PDB entry 4YFN | X-ray diffraction, 3.82 A resolution | chains C and D of the 6 polymer chains in the assembly

[Chain C]
Name: DNA-directed RNA polymerase subunit beta
From: Escherichia coli O139:H28 (strain E24377A / ETEC)
Notes: EC 2.7.7.6
UniProtKB: A7ZUK1 (RPOB_ECO24); numbering as in UniProt (aligned over 1-1342)
Amino-acid sequence (1342 residues; row label = number of the first residue in the row):
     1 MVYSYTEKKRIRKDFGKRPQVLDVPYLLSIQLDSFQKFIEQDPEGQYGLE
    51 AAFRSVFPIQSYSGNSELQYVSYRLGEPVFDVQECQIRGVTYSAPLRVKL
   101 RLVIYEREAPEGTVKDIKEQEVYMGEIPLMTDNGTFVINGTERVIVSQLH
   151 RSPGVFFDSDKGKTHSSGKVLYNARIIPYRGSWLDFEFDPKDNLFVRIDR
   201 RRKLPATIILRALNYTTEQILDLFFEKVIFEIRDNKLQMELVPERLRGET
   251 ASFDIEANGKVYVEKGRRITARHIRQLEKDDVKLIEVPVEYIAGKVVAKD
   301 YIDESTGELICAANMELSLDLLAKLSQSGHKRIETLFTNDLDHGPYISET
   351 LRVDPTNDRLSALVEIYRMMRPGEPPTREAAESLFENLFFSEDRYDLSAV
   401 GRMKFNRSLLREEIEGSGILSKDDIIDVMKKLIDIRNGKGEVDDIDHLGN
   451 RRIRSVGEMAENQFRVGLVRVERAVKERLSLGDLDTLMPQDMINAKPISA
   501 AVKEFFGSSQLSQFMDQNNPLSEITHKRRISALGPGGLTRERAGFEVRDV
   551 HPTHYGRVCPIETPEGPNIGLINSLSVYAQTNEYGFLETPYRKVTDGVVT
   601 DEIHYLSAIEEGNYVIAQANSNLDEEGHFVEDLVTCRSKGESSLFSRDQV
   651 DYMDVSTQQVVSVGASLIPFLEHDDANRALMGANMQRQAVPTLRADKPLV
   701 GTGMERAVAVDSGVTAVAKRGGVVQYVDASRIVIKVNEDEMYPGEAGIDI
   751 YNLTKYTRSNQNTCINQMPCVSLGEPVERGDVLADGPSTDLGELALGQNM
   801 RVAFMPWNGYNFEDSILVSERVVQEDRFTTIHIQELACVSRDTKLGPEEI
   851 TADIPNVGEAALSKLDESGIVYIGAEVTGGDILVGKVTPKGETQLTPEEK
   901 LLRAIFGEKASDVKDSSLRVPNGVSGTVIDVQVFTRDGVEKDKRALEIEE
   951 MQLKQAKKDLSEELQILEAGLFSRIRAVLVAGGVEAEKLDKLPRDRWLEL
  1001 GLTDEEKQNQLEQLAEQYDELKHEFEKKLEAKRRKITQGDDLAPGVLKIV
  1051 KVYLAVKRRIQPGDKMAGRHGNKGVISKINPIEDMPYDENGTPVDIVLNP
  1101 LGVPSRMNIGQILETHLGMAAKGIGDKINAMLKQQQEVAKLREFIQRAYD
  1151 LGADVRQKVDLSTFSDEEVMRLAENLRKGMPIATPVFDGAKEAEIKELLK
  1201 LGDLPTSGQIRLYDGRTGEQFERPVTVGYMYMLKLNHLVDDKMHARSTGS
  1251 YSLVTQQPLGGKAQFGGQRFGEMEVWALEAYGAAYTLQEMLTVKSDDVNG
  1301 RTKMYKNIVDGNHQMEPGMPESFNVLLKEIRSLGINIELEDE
Unresolved in the structure: 1-2
Ligand contacts: 4C2 (N-[3,4-dioxo-2-(4-{[4-(trifluoromethyl)benzyl]amino}piperidin-1-yl)cyclobut-1-en-1-yl]-3,5-dimethyl-1,2-oxazole-4-sulfonamide): Phe-1270, Gly-1271, Glu-1272, Val-1275, Leu-1291, Phe-1323, Leu-1326, Ile-1330, Ile-1337
Swiss-Prot annotation at these positions:
  - modified residue (N6-acetyllysine): Lys-1022, Lys-1200
From the paper describing this entry:
  - binding site for 4C2: Leu-1326

[Chain D]
Name: DNA-directed RNA polymerase subunit beta'
From: Escherichia coli O139:H28 (strain E24377A / ETEC)
Notes: EC 2.7.7.6
UniProtKB: A7ZUK2 (RPOC_ECO24); numbering as in UniProt (aligned over 1-1407)
Amino-acid sequence (1407 residues; row label = number of the first residue in the row):
     1 MKDLLKFLKAQTKTEEFDAIKIALASPDMIRSWSFGEVKKPETINYRTFK
    51 PERDGLFCARIFGPVKDYECLCGKYKRLKHRGVICEKCGVEVTQTKVRRE
   101 RMGHIELASPTAHIWFLKSLPSRIGLLLDMPLRDIERVLYFESYVVIEGG
   151 MTNLERQQILTEEQYLDALEEFGDEFDAKMGAEAIQALLKSMDLEQECEQ
   201 LREELNETNSETKRKKLTKRIKLLEAFVQSGNKPEWMILTVLPVLPPDLR
   251 PLVPLDGGRFATSDLNDLYRRVINRNNRLKRLLDLAAPDIIVRNEKRMLQ
   301 EAVDALLDNGRRGRAITGSNKRPLKSLADMIKGKQGRFRQNLLGKRVDYS
   351 GRSVITVGPYLRLHQCGLPKKMALELFKPFIYGKLELRGLATTIKAAKKM
   401 VEREEAVVWDILDEVIREHPVLLNRAPTLHRLGIQAFEPVLIEGKAIQLH
   451 PLVCAAYNADFDGDQMAVHVPLTLEAQLEARALMMSTNNILSPANGEPII
   501 VPSQDVVLGLYYMTRDCVNAKGEGMVLTGPKEAERLYRSGLASLHARVKV
   551 RITEYEKDANGELVAKTSLKDTTVGRAILWMIVPKGLPYSIVNQALGKKA
   601 ISKMLNTCYRILGLKPTVIFADQIMYTGFAYAARSGASVGIDDMVIPEKK
   651 HEIISEAEAEVAEIQEQFQSGLVTAGERYNKVIDIWAAANDRVSKAMMDN
   701 LQTETVINRDGQEEKQVSFNSIYMMADSGARGSAAQIRQLAGMRGLMAKP
   751 DGSIIETPITANFREGLNVLQYFISTHGARKGLADTALKTANSGYLTRRL
   801 VDVAQDLVVTEDDCGTHEGIMMTPVIEGGDVKEPLRDRVLGRVTAEDVLK
   851 PGTADILVPRNTLLHEQWCDLLEENSVDAVKVRSVVSCDTDFGVCAHCYG
   901 RDLARGHIINKGEAIGVIAAQSIGEPGTQLTMRTFHIGGAASRAAAESSI
   951 QVKNKGSIKLSNVKSVVNSSGKLVITSRNTELKLIDEFGRTKESYKVPYG
  1001 AVLAKGDGEQVAGGETVANWDPHTMPVITEVSGFVRFTDMIDGQTITRQT
  1051 DELTGLSSLVVLDSAERTAGGKDLRPALKIVDAQGNDVLIPGTDMPAQYF
  1101 LPGKAIVQLEDGVQISSGDTLARIPQESGGTKDITGGLPRVADLFEARRP
  1151 KEPAILAEISGIVSFGKETKGKRRLVITPVDGSDPYEEMIPKWRQLNVFE
  1201 GERVERGDVISDGPEAPHDILRLRGVHAVTRYIVNEVQDVYRLQGVKIND
  1251 KHIEVIVRQMLRKATIVNAGSSDFLEGEQVEYSRVKIANRELEANGKVGA
  1301 TYSRDLLGITKASLATESFISAASFQETTRVLTEAAVAGKRDELRGLKEN
  1351 VIVGRLIPAGTGYAYHQDRMRRRAAGEAPAAPQVTAEDASASLAELLNAG
  1401 LGGSDNE
Unresolved in the structure: 1-7, 336-338, 932-1134, 1377-1407
Bound ions: Zn2+ site 1: Cys-70, Cys-72, Cys-85, Cys-88; Mg2+: Asp-460, Asp-462, Asp-464; Zn2+ site 2: Cys-814, Cys-888, Cys-895, Cys-898
Ligand contacts: 4C2 (N-[3,4-dioxo-2-(4-{[4-(trifluoromethyl)benzyl]amino}piperidin-1-yl)cyclobut-1-en-1-yl]-3,5-dimethyl-1,2-oxazole-4-sulfonamide): Ile-331, Lys-332, Gly-344, Lys-345, Phe-1319, Ile-1320, Ala-1323, Ser-1324, Thr-1328, Lys-1348, Val-1351, Ile-1352
Swiss-Prot annotation at these positions:
  - binding site (Zn(2+)): Cys-70, Cys-72, Cys-85, Cys-88, Cys-814, Cys-888, Cys-895, Cys-898
  - binding site (Mg(2+)): Asp-460, Asp-462, Asp-464
  - modified residue: Lys-972 (N6-acetyllysine)
From the paper describing this entry:
  - binding site for 4C2: Ala-1323, Leu-1332, Lys-1348
  - conformationally variable residues (loop rearrangement): Phe-338 to Gln-340

[How chain C and chain D interact]
Contacting residue pairs (310):
  Phe-545(C) / Lys-781(D)
  Phe-545(C) / Ala-784(D)  hydrophobic
  Arg-548(C) / Arg-780(D)  hydrogen bond (backbone-side chain)
  Asp-549(C) / Pro-750(D)
  Asp-549(C) / His-777(D)  salt bridge
  Asp-549(C) / Arg-780(D)
  Val-550(C) / Thr-776(D)
  Val-550(C) / His-777(D)
  Val-550(C) / Arg-780(D)
  Tyr-555(C) / Val-769(D)
  Tyr-555(C) / Phe-773(D)
  Cys-559(C) / Arg-780(D)
  Pro-560(C) / Phe-773(D)  hydrophobic
  Pro-560(C) / Thr-776(D)
  Pro-560(C) / Arg-780(D)  hydrogen bond (backbone-side chain)
  Gly-570(C) / Arg-780(D)
  Asn-573(C) / Arg-780(D)  hydrogen bond
  Gln-618(C) / Val-769(D)
  Gln-618(C) / Leu-770(D)
  Asn-620(C) / Asn-768(D)
  Glu-641(C) / Lys-749(D)  salt bridge
  Val-660(C) / Phe-773(D)  hydrophobic
  Glu-672(C) / Leu-767(D)
  His-673(C) / Phe-763(D)  hydrogen bond (side chain-backbone)
  His-673(C) / Arg-764(D)
  His-673(C) / Glu-765(D)  hydrogen bond (side chain-backbone)
  His-673(C) / Gly-766(D)
  Asp-674(C) / Phe-763(D)
  Asp-674(C) / Tyr-772(D)  hydrogen bond (backbone-side chain)
  Asp-675(C) / Arg-744(D)  salt bridge
  Asp-675(C) / Phe-763(D)
  Asp-675(C) / Tyr-772(D)
  Ala-676(C) / Tyr-772(D)  hydrogen bond (backbone-side chain)
  Ala-676(C) / Ser-775(D)
  Ala-676(C) / Ala-779(D)  hydrophobic
  Asn-677(C) / Ala-779(D)
  Asn-677(C) / Leu-783(D)
  Ala-679(C) / Tyr-772(D)
  Phe-804(C) / Ala-637(D)
  Phe-804(C) / Ser-638(D)  hydrogen bond (backbone-side chain)
  Met-805(C) / Ala-633(D)
  Met-805(C) / Ala-637(D)
  Pro-806(C) / Asp-505(D)
  Pro-806(C) / Ala-632(D)
  Pro-806(C) / Ala-633(D)
  Pro-806(C) / Ala-637(D)
  Asn-808(C) / Pro-359(D)
  Asn-808(C) / Phe-629(D)
  Asn-808(C) / Ala-630(D)
  Asn-808(C) / Ala-633(D)
  Gly-809(C) / Val-357(D)
  Gly-809(C) / Pro-359(D)
  Gly-809(C) / Phe-629(D)
  Tyr-810(C) / Pro-359(D)
  Asn-811(C) / Asp-505(D)
  Phe-812(C) / Val-357(D)  hydrophobic
  Phe-812(C) / Pro-451(D)
  Phe-812(C) / Ser-503(D)
  Phe-812(C) / Gln-504(D)  hydrogen bond (backbone-side chain)
  Phe-812(C) / Asp-505(D)
  Phe-812(C) / Phe-629(D)  hydrophobic
  Glu-813(C) / Asp-460(D)
  Glu-813(C) / Phe-461(D)
  Glu-813(C) / Gln-504(D)
  Asp-814(C) / Asp-460(D)
  Ser-815(C) / Val-357(D)
  Ser-815(C) / Phe-461(D)
  Arg-841(C) / Asp-256(D)
  Arg-841(C) / Gly-257(D)
  Lys-844(C) / Phe-49(D)
  Glu-892(C) / Lys-66(D)
  Thr-893(C) / Lys-66(D)
  Gln-894(C) / Lys-66(D)
  Pro-1044(C) / Gly-257(D)
  Gln-1061(C) / Lys-445(D)
  Pro-1062(C) / Ala-446(D)
  Gly-1063(C) / Val-354(D)
  Lys-1065(C) / Asp-462(D)
  Lys-1073(C) / Asp-462(D)  salt bridge
  Gly-1074(C) / Phe-461(D)
  Val-1075(C) / Phe-461(D)  hydrogen bond (backbone-backbone)
  Val-1075(C) / Gly-463(D)
  Ile-1076(C) / Thr-356(D)
  Ser-1077(C) / Thr-356(D)
  Ser-1077(C) / Val-357(D)
  Asn-1099(C) / Gln-504(D)
  Asn-1099(C) / Asp-505(D)
  Pro-1100(C) / Ala-637(D)
  Pro-1100(C) / Val-639(D)  hydrophobic
  Pro-1100(C) / Met-725(D)
  Leu-1101(C) / Asp-505(D)
  Leu-1101(C) / Met-725(D)  hydrophobic
  Leu-1101(C) / Ala-730(D)  hydrophobic
  Leu-1101(C) / Arg-731(D)  hydrogen bond (backbone-side chain)
  Val-1103(C) / Val-639(D)  hydrophobic
  Pro-1104(C) / Met-725(D)  hydrophobic
  Pro-1104(C) / Gln-736(D)
  Ser-1105(C) / Arg-731(D)  hydrogen bond
  Ser-1105(C) / Gln-736(D)
  Arg-1106(C) / Arg-731(D)
  Met-1107(C) / Gln-736(D)
  Ile-1109(C) / Phe-763(D)
  Ile-1112(C) / Val-639(D)
  His-1116(C) / Gly-640(D)
  His-1116(C) / Ile-641(D)
  Phe-1187(C) / Leu-767(D)
  Glu-1192(C) / Ile-641(D)
  Glu-1192(C) / Arg-764(D)  salt bridge
  Lys-1196(C) / Asp-642(D)  salt bridge
  Ser-1207(C) / Asp-642(D)
  Gln-1209(C) / Asp-643(D)
  Glu-1219(C) / Arg-538(D)  salt bridge
  Glu-1219(C) / Arg-634(D)  salt bridge
  Phe-1221(C) / Ala-633(D)
  Phe-1221(C) / Arg-634(D)
  Glu-1222(C) / Tyr-512(D)  hydrogen bond
  Glu-1222(C) / Tyr-537(D)  hydrogen bond
  Glu-1222(C) / Arg-634(D)  salt bridge
  Glu-1222(C) / Ser-635(D)
  Glu-1222(C) / Gly-636(D)
  Arg-1223(C) / Ser-635(D)
  Arg-1223(C) / Gly-636(D)
  Arg-1223(C) / Ser-638(D)
  Arg-1223(C) / Phe-719(D)  hydrogen bond (side chain-backbone)
  Arg-1223(C) / Asn-720(D)
  Arg-1223(C) / Ser-721(D)  hydrogen bond
  Arg-1223(C) / Met-724(D)
  Val-1225(C) / Gly-636(D)
  Val-1225(C) / Ser-638(D)
  Thr-1226(C) / Ser-638(D)  hydrogen bond (backbone-side chain)
  Thr-1226(C) / Val-639(D)  hydrogen bond (side chain-backbone)
  Thr-1226(C) / Gly-640(D)  hydrogen bond (side chain-backbone)
  Val-1239(C) / Lys-445(D)
  Asp-1240(C) / Lys-445(D)  salt bridge
  Lys-1242(C) / Arg-352(D)
  Lys-1242(C) / Val-354(D)
  Met-1243(C) / Arg-352(D)
  Met-1243(C) / Ser-353(D)
  Met-1243(C) / Met-372(D)  hydrophobic
  Met-1243(C) / Lys-445(D)
  His-1244(C) / Gly-351(D)
  His-1244(C) / Arg-352(D)  hydrogen bond (backbone-backbone)
  His-1244(C) / Met-372(D)
  Ala-1245(C) / Ser-350(D)
  Ala-1245(C) / Gly-351(D)
  Ala-1245(C) / Glu-375(D)
  Arg-1246(C) / Asp-348(D)  salt bridge
  Arg-1246(C) / Tyr-349(D)  hydrogen bond (backbone-backbone)
  Arg-1246(C) / Ser-350(D)  hydrogen bond (backbone-backbone)
  Ser-1247(C) / Asp-348(D)
  Ser-1247(C) / Tyr-349(D)  hydrogen bond (backbone-backbone)
  Ser-1247(C) / Glu-375(D)  hydrogen bond
  Ser-1247(C) / Leu-376(D)
  Ser-1247(C) / Lys-378(D)
  Thr-1248(C) / Asp-348(D)
  Thr-1248(C) / Tyr-349(D)
  Tyr-1251(C) / Asp-348(D)  hydrogen bond
  Leu-1253(C) / Arg-99(D)  hydrogen bond (backbone-side chain)
  Leu-1253(C) / Pro-251(D)  hydrophobic
  Val-1254(C) / Arg-99(D)  hydrogen bond (backbone-side chain)
  Gln-1256(C) / Arg-99(D)
  Gln-1257(C) / Lys-345(D)
  Gln-1257(C) / Arg-346(D)  hydrogen bond (side chain-backbone)
  Pro-1258(C) / Arg-346(D)
  Pro-1258(C) / Asp-348(D)
  Gln-1264(C) / Glu-375(D)
  Gly-1267(C) / Arg-346(D)  hydrogen bond (backbone-side chain)
  Gly-1267(C) / Val-347(D)
  Gly-1267(C) / Ser-350(D)
  Gln-1268(C) / Arg-346(D)
  Gln-1268(C) / Val-347(D)  hydrogen bond (backbone-backbone)
  Gln-1268(C) / Ser-350(D)  hydrogen bond (backbone-side chain)
  Gln-1268(C) / Gly-351(D)
  Gln-1268(C) / Arg-352(D)
  Gln-1268(C) / Ala-467(D)
  Arg-1269(C) / Leu-343(D)
  Arg-1269(C) / Gly-344(D)
  Arg-1269(C) / Lys-345(D)
  Arg-1269(C) / Arg-346(D)
  Phe-1270(C) / Gly-344(D)
  Phe-1270(C) / Lys-345(D)  hydrogen bond (backbone-backbone)
  Phe-1270(C) / Val-347(D)  hydrophobic
  Gly-1271(C) / Leu-343(D)
  Gly-1271(C) / Gly-344(D)
  Glu-1272(C) / Leu-342(D)
  Glu-1272(C) / Lys-1348(D)  salt bridge
  Met-1273(C) / Leu-342(D)  hydrophobic
  Met-1273(C) / Thr-428(D)
  Glu-1274(C) / Thr-428(D)  hydrogen bond
  Glu-1274(C) / Ile-434(D)
  Trp-1276(C) / Arg-798(D)
  Trp-1276(C) / Val-801(D)  hydrophobic
  Trp-1276(C) / Val-917(D)
  Trp-1276(C) / Gln-921(D)  hydrogen bond (backbone-side chain)
  Ala-1277(C) / Arg-431(D)
  Ala-1277(C) / Ile-434(D)  hydrophobic
  Ala-1277(C) / Gln-921(D)
  Leu-1278(C) / Met-484(D)  hydrophobic
  Glu-1279(C) / Val-917(D)
  Glu-1279(C) / Leu-1347(D)
  Glu-1279(C) / Ile-1357(D)
  Ala-1280(C) / Arg-431(D)  hydrogen bond (backbone-side chain)
  Ala-1280(C) / Ile-918(D)  hydrophobic
  Ala-1280(C) / Gln-921(D)
  Tyr-1281(C) / Arg-431(D)  hydrogen bond (side chain-backbone)
  Tyr-1281(C) / Leu-432(D)
  Tyr-1281(C) / Ile-434(D)  hydrogen bond (side chain-backbone)
  Tyr-1281(C) / Gln-435(D)
  Tyr-1281(C) / Leu-483(D)
  Tyr-1281(C) / Met-484(D)  hydrophobic
  Tyr-1281(C) / Asn-489(D)  hydrogen bond
  Gly-1282(C) / Glu-479(D)
  Gly-1282(C) / Leu-483(D)
  Gly-1282(C) / Thr-1361(D)  hydrogen bond (backbone-side chain)
  Ala-1283(C) / Glu-479(D)
  Ala-1284(C) / Glu-479(D)  hydrogen bond (backbone-side chain)
  Ala-1284(C) / Leu-1356(D)
  Ala-1284(C) / Gly-1362(D)
  Tyr-1285(C) / Glu-475(D)
  Tyr-1285(C) / Glu-479(D)  hydrogen bond (backbone-side chain)
  Tyr-1285(C) / Leu-1356(D)
  Tyr-1285(C) / Thr-1361(D)
  Thr-1286(C) / Ala-476(D)
  Thr-1286(C) / Glu-479(D)  hydrogen bond (backbone-side chain)
  Leu-1287(C) / Val-1351(D)  hydrophobic
  Gln-1288(C) / Gly-1354(D)
  Gln-1288(C) / Arg-1355(D)
  Gln-1288(C) / Leu-1356(D)
  Glu-1289(C) / Val-470(D)
  Glu-1289(C) / Pro-471(D)
  Glu-1289(C) / Leu-472(D)  hydrogen bond (side chain-backbone)
  Glu-1289(C) / Thr-473(D)  hydrogen bond (side chain-backbone)
  Glu-1289(C) / Ala-476(D)
  Met-1290(C) / Val-347(D)
  Met-1290(C) / His-469(D)
  Leu-1291(C) / Val-1351(D)
  Lys-1294(C) / Val-347(D)
  Lys-1294(C) / Asp-348(D)  hydrogen bond (backbone-backbone)
  Lys-1294(C) / Tyr-349(D)
  Lys-1294(C) / Val-470(D)  hydrogen bond (side chain-backbone)
  Lys-1294(C) / Leu-472(D)
  Ser-1295(C) / Arg-346(D)  hydrogen bond (side chain-backbone)
  Val-1298(C) / Lys-96(D)
  Met-1304(C) / Leu-472(D)  hydrophobic
  Tyr-1305(C) / Tyr-349(D)
  Tyr-1305(C) / Pro-379(D)  hydrophobic
  Tyr-1305(C) / Tyr-382(D)
  Ile-1308(C) / Pro-379(D)
  Ile-1308(C) / Phe-380(D)  hydrophobic
  Val-1309(C) / Pro-379(D)
  Val-1309(C) / Gly-383(D)
  His-1313(C) / Phe-380(D)
  His-1313(C) / Leu-472(D)
  His-1313(C) / Thr-473(D)  hydrogen bond (backbone-side chain)
  His-1313(C) / Leu-474(D)  hydrogen bond (backbone-backbone)
  His-1313(C) / Gln-477(D)
  Gln-1314(C) / Thr-473(D)
  Met-1315(C) / Thr-473(D)
  Pro-1320(C) / Val-1353(D)
  Glu-1321(C) / Arg-99(D)  salt bridge
  Phe-1323(C) / Ile-1352(D)
  Phe-1323(C) / Val-1353(D)  hydrophobic
  Lys-1328(C) / Glu-100(D)
  Lys-1328(C) / Leu-245(D)
  Glu-1329(C) / Leu-327(D)
  Glu-1329(C) / Met-330(D)
  Ile-1330(C) / Ile-331(D)  hydrophobic
  Ile-1330(C) / Leu-1332(D)  hydrophobic
  Arg-1331(C) / Trp-33(D)
  Arg-1331(C) / Met-102(D)
  Arg-1331(C) / Pro-243(D)
  Ser-1332(C) / Met-102(D)
  Ser-1332(C) / Pro-243(D)
  Ser-1332(C) / Leu-245(D)
  Ser-1332(C) / Leu-327(D)
  Leu-1333(C) / Trp-115(D)  hydrophobic
  Leu-1333(C) / Pro-243(D)
  Leu-1333(C) / Leu-307(D)  hydrophobic
  Leu-1333(C) / Ile-331(D)  hydrophobic
  Gly-1334(C) / Leu-24(D)
  Gly-1334(C) / Ala-25(D)  hydrogen bond (backbone-backbone)
  Gly-1334(C) / His-113(D)
  Ile-1335(C) / Ile-22(D)  hydrophobic
  Ile-1335(C) / Ala-23(D)
  Ile-1335(C) / Trp-33(D)
  Ile-1335(C) / Phe-116(D)  hydrophobic
  Asn-1336(C) / Lys-21(D)
  Asn-1336(C) / Ile-22(D)
  Asn-1336(C) / Ala-23(D)  hydrogen bond (backbone-backbone)
  Asn-1336(C) / Ala-25(D)
  Asn-1336(C) / Met-29(D)
  Asn-1336(C) / Trp-33(D)
  Ile-1337(C) / Ile-20(D)  hydrophobic
  Ile-1337(C) / Lys-21(D)
  Glu-1338(C) / Ile-20(D)
  Glu-1338(C) / Lys-21(D)  salt bridge
  Leu-1339(C) / Phe-17(D)  hydrophobic
  Glu-1340(C) / Phe-17(D)
  Glu-1340(C) / Asp-18(D)  hydrogen bond (backbone-backbone)
  Glu-1340(C) / Ala-19(D)  hydrogen bond (backbone-backbone)
  Glu-1340(C) / Lys-21(D)
  Glu-1340(C) / Arg-1341(D)  salt bridge
  Asp-1341(C) / Phe-17(D)
  Asp-1341(C) / Asp-18(D)
  Asp-1341(C) / Arg-1341(D)  salt bridge
  Glu-1342(C) / Glu-15(D)
  Glu-1342(C) / Glu-16(D)
  Glu-1342(C) / Phe-17(D)
  Glu-1342(C) / Asp-18(D)
  Glu-1342(C) / Arg-1369(D)
Interface residues without a listed pair, chain C (159 interface residues in all): His-551, His-554, Ile-561, Thr-563, Ile-569, Arg-637, Thr-657, Leu-671, Leu-680, Pro-897, Leu-1113, Thr-1206, Thr-1217, Pro-1224, Gly-1249, Thr-1292, Val-1293, Asp-1296, Asn-1299, Gly-1318, Met-1319, Val-1325, Leu-1326
Interface residues without a listed pair, chain D (175 interface residues in all): Glu-69, Arg-77, Leu-249, Val-253, Ile-355, Tyr-360, Lys-371, Leu-422, Asn-424, Ala-426, Pro-427, Gly-444, Cys-454, Ala-459, Gln-465, Met-644, Gln-739, Leu-740, Gln-805, Glu-913, Ala-914, Phe-1319, Ala-1336, Ala-1359, Gly-1360, Arg-1373

[Overview]
159 residues of chain C and 175 residues of chain D are in contact; the contacts include 53 hydrogen bonds and
16 salt bridges. Among the polar pairs are Asp-549(C)/His-777(D), Glu-641(C)/Lys-749(D) and
Asp-675(C)/Arg-744(D). From the paper: a binding site for 4C2 at Leu-1326(C) and Ala-1323(D) among others;
conformational variability at Phe-338(D).
Here chain C is DNA-directed RNA polymerase subunit beta and chain D is DNA-directed RNA polymerase subunit
beta', both from Escherichia coli O139:H28 (strain E24377A / ETEC). Entry 4YFN (Escherichia coli RNA
polymerase in complex with squaramide compound 14
(N-[3,4-dioxo-2-(4-{[4-(trifluoromethyl)benzyl]amino}piperidin-1-yl)cyclobut-1-en-1-yl]-3,5-dimethyl-1,2-oxazole-4-sulfonamide))
was determined by X-ray diffraction together with 4YFK and 4YFX from the same study.
